7SAR - chains A and D of the 10 polymer chains in the assembly; structure by electron microscopy, 3.20 A resolution.

# Chain A (and D)
Name: Transmembrane protein 106B
Source organism: Homo sapiens
Notes: chain D of this document is another copy of the same molecule, construct and numbering; everything in this record applies to it too
Reference sequence: Q9NUM4 (T106B_HUMAN); residues 1-274 here = UniProt positions 1-274
Sequence (274 residues; row label = number of the first residue in the row):
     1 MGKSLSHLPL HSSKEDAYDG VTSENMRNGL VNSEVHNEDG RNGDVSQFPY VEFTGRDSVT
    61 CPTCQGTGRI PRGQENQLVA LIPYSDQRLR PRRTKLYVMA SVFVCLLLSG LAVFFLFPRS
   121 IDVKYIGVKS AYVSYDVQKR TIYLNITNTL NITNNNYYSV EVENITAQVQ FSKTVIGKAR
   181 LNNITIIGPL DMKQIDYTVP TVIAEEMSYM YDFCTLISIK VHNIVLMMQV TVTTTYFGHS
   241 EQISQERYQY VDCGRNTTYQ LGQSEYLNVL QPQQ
Not modelled in the structure: 1-119, 255-274
UniProt features mapped onto this chain:
  - modified residue: Ser33 (Phosphoserine)
  - lipidation: Gly2 (N-myristoyl glycine)
  - glycosylation (N-linked (GlcNAc...) asparagine): Asn145, Asn151, Asn164, Asn183, Asn256
Disulfides: Cys214-Cys253
Glycans and other covalent adducts: N-acetylglucosamine (NAG) linked to Asn145, Asn151, Asn164, Asn183
From the paper describing this entry:
  - self-association interface (contacts with another copy of this molecule): Arg180
  - post-translational modification sites: Asn145, Asn151, Asn164, Asn183
  - disease-associated variants - T185S: decreased expression (citing earlier work)

# Chain A / chain D interface
Contacting residue pairs (296):
  Ser120(A) with Ser120(D), hydrogen bond (backbone-side chain); Ile121(D); Glu241(D), hydrogen bond (backbone-side chain)
  Ile121(A) with Ile121(D); Asp122(D), hydrogen bond (backbone-backbone); Tyr158(D), hydrophobic
  Asp122(A) with Asp122(D)
  Val123(A) with Asp122(D), hydrogen bond (backbone-backbone); Val123(D); Lys124(D), hydrogen bond (backbone-backbone); Ile243(D), hydrophobic; Gln245(D)
  Lys124(A) with Lys124(D); Gln245(D)
  Tyr125(A) with Lys124(D), hydrogen bond (backbone-backbone); Tyr125(D), hydrophobic; Ile126(D), hydrogen bond (backbone-backbone); Gln245(D); Arg247(D)
  Ile126(A) with Ile126(D)
  Gly127(A) with Ile126(D), hydrogen bond (backbone-backbone); Gly127(D), hydrogen bond (backbone-backbone)
  Val128(A) with Val128(D), hydrogen bond (backbone-backbone)
  Lys129(A) with Val128(D), hydrogen bond (backbone-backbone); Lys129(D); Ser130(D), hydrogen bond (backbone-backbone)
  Ser130(A) with Ser130(D)
  Ala131(A) with Ser130(D), hydrogen bond (backbone-backbone); Ala131(D); Tyr132(D), hydrogen bond (backbone-backbone)
  Tyr132(A) with Tyr132(D), hydrogen bond (backbone-backbone); Val133(D), hydrogen bond (backbone-backbone); Asn154(D)
  Val133(A) with Val133(D)
  Ser134(A) with Val133(D), hydrogen bond (backbone-backbone); Ser134(D); Tyr135(D), hydrogen bond (backbone-backbone)
  Tyr135(A) with Tyr135(D)
  Asp136(A) with Lys129(D), salt bridge; Tyr135(D), hydrogen bond (backbone-backbone); Asp136(D); Val137(D), hydrogen bond (backbone-backbone)
  Val137(A) with Val137(D)
  Gln138(A) with Val137(D), hydrogen bond (backbone-backbone); Gln138(D); Lys139(D), hydrogen bond (backbone-backbone)
  Lys139(A) with Lys139(D); Arg140(D), hydrogen bond (backbone-backbone)
  Arg140(A) with Arg140(D)
  Thr141(A) with Val137(D); Arg140(D); Thr141(D)
  Ile142(A) with Thr141(D), hydrogen bond (backbone-backbone); Ile142(D); Tyr143(D), hydrogen bond (backbone-backbone)
  Tyr143(A) with Tyr143(D), hydrophobic
  Leu144(A) with Tyr143(D), hydrogen bond (backbone-backbone); Leu144(D), hydrophobic
  Asn145(A) with Leu144(D); Asn145(D), hydrogen bond; Ile146(D), hydrogen bond (backbone-backbone)
  Ile146(A) with Tyr143(D), hydrophobic; Leu144(D); Ile146(D)
  Thr147(A) with Ile146(D), hydrogen bond (backbone-backbone); Thr147(D); Asn148(D), hydrogen bond (backbone-backbone)
  Asn148(A) with Asn148(D), hydrogen bond
  Thr149(A) with Asn148(D), hydrogen bond (backbone-backbone); Thr149(D); Leu150(D), hydrogen bond (backbone-backbone)
  Leu150(A) with Leu150(D)
  Asn151(A) with Leu150(D), hydrogen bond (backbone-backbone); Asn151(D); Ile152(D), hydrogen bond (backbone-backbone)
  Ile152(A) with Ile152(D)
  Thr153(A) with Ile152(D), hydrogen bond (backbone-backbone); Thr153(D); Asn154(D), hydrogen bond (backbone-backbone)
  Asn154(A) with Asn154(D), hydrogen bond
  Asn155(A) with Asn154(D), hydrogen bond (backbone-backbone); Asn155(D); Asn156(D), hydrogen bond (backbone-backbone)
  Asn156(A) with Asn156(D), hydrogen bond
  Tyr157(A) with Asn156(D), hydrogen bond (backbone-backbone); Tyr157(D), hydrophobic; Tyr158(D), hydrogen bond (backbone-backbone)
  Tyr158(A) with Tyr158(D), hydrophobic
  Ser159(A) with Tyr158(D), hydrogen bond (backbone-backbone); Ser159(D); Val160(D), hydrogen bond (backbone-backbone)
  Val160(A) with Val160(D)
  Glu161(A) with Val160(D), hydrogen bond (backbone-backbone); Glu161(D)
  Val162(A) with Glu161(D); Val162(D); Glu163(D), hydrogen bond (backbone-backbone)
  Glu163(A) with Glu163(D)
  Asn164(A) with Glu163(D), hydrogen bond (backbone-backbone); Asn164(D), hydrogen bond; Ile165(D), hydrogen bond (backbone-backbone)
  Ile165(A) with Glu163(D); Ile165(D)
  Thr166(A) with Ile165(D), hydrogen bond (backbone-backbone); Thr166(D), hydrogen bond (backbone-backbone)
  Ala167(A) with Thr166(D), hydrogen bond (backbone-backbone); Ala167(D); Gln168(D), hydrogen bond (backbone-backbone)
  Gln168(A) with Gln168(D), hydrogen bond; Gln170(D)
  Val169(A) with Gln168(D), hydrogen bond (backbone-backbone); Val169(D); Gln170(D), hydrogen bond (backbone-backbone)
  Gln170(A) with Gln170(D), hydrogen bond
  Phe171(A) with Gln170(D), hydrogen bond (backbone-backbone); Phe171(D); Ser172(D), hydrogen bond (backbone-backbone)
  Ser172(A) with Ser172(D)
  Lys173(A) with Ser172(D), hydrogen bond (backbone-backbone); Lys173(D); Thr174(D), hydrogen bond (backbone-backbone)
  Thr174(A) with Thr174(D)
  Val175(A) with Thr174(D), hydrogen bond (backbone-backbone); Val175(D); Ile176(D), hydrogen bond (backbone-backbone)
  Ile176(A) with Ile176(D)
  Gly177(A) with Ile176(D), hydrogen bond (backbone-backbone); Gly177(D); Lys178(D), hydrogen bond (backbone-backbone)
  Lys178(A) with Lys178(D), hydrogen bond (backbone-backbone); Ala179(D)
  Ala179(A) with Ile176(D), hydrophobic; Ala179(D)
  Arg180(A) with Ala179(D), hydrogen bond (backbone-backbone); Arg180(D); Leu181(D), hydrogen bond (backbone-backbone)
  Leu181(A) with Leu181(D)
  Asn182(A) with Leu181(D), hydrogen bond (backbone-backbone); Asn182(D), hydrogen bond; Asn183(D), hydrogen bond (backbone-backbone)
  Asn183(A) with Asn183(D), hydrogen bond; Ile184(D), hydrogen bond (backbone-backbone)
  Ile184(A) with Leu181(D); Ile184(D)
  Thr185(A) with Ile184(D), hydrogen bond (backbone-backbone); Thr185(D); Ile186(D), hydrogen bond (backbone-backbone)
  Ile186(A) with Ile186(D)
  Ile187(A) with Ile186(D), hydrogen bond (backbone-backbone); Ile187(D); Gly188(D), hydrogen bond (backbone-backbone)
  Pro189(A) with Pro189(D)
  Leu190(A) with Pro189(D), hydrogen bond (backbone-backbone); Leu190(D), hydrogen bond (backbone-backbone); Met227(D), hydrophobic
  Asp191(A) with Leu190(D), hydrogen bond (backbone-backbone); Asp191(D); Met192(D), hydrogen bond (backbone-backbone)
  Met192(A) with Met192(D), hydrophobic; Lys193(D)
  Lys193(A) with Lys193(D)
  Gln194(A) with Lys193(D), hydrogen bond (backbone-backbone); Gln194(D), hydrogen bond; Ile195(D), hydrogen bond (backbone-backbone)
  Ile195(A) with Ile195(D)
  Asp196(A) with Ile195(D), hydrogen bond (backbone-backbone); Asp196(D); Tyr197(D), hydrogen bond (backbone-backbone)
  Tyr197(A) with Tyr197(D), hydrophobic; Lys220(D)
  Thr198(A) with Tyr197(D), hydrogen bond (backbone-backbone); Thr198(D); Val199(D), hydrogen bond (backbone-backbone)
  Val199(A) with Val199(D)
  Pro200(A) with Val199(D); Pro200(D); Thr201(D), hydrogen bond (backbone-backbone)
  Thr201(A) with Thr201(D)
  Val202(A) with Thr201(D), hydrogen bond (backbone-backbone); Val202(D); Ile203(D), hydrogen bond (backbone-backbone)
  Ile203(A) with Ile203(D)
  Ala204(A) with Ile203(D), hydrogen bond (backbone-backbone); Ala204(D); Glu205(D), hydrogen bond (backbone-backbone)
  Glu205(A) with Glu205(D)
  Glu206(A) with Glu205(D), hydrogen bond (backbone-backbone); Glu206(D)
  Met207(A) with Glu206(D), hydrogen bond (backbone-backbone); Met207(D); Ser208(D)
  Ser208(A) with Glu205(D); Ser208(D)
  Tyr209(A) with Ser208(D), hydrogen bond (backbone-backbone); Tyr209(D), hydrophobic; Met210(D), hydrogen bond (backbone-backbone)
  Met210(A) with Met210(D)
  Tyr211(A) with Met210(D), hydrogen bond (backbone-backbone); Tyr211(D), hydrophobic; Asp212(D), hydrogen bond (backbone-backbone)
  Asp212(A) with Asp212(D)
  Phe213(A) with Asp212(D), hydrogen bond (backbone-backbone); Phe213(D); Cys214(D), hydrogen bond (backbone-backbone)
  Cys214(A) with Cys214(D), hydrogen bond (backbone-backbone); Thr215(D), hydrogen bond (backbone-backbone)
  Thr215(A) with Thr215(D)
  Leu216(A) with Thr215(D), hydrogen bond (backbone-backbone); Leu216(D); Ile217(D), hydrogen bond (backbone-backbone)
  Ile217(A) with Ile217(D)
  Ser218(A) with Ile217(D), hydrogen bond (backbone-backbone); Ser218(D); Ile219(D), hydrogen bond (backbone-backbone)
  Ile219(A) with Ile219(D); Lys220(D), hydrogen bond (backbone-backbone)
  Lys220(A) with Lys220(D)
  Val221(A) with Lys220(D), hydrogen bond (backbone-backbone); Val221(D); His222(D), hydrogen bond (backbone-backbone)
  His222(A) with His222(D)
  Asn223(A) with His222(D), hydrogen bond (backbone-backbone); Asn223(D), hydrogen bond
  Ile224(A) with Asn223(D), hydrogen bond (backbone-backbone); Ile224(D), hydrophobic; Val225(D), hydrogen bond (backbone-backbone)
  Val225(A) with Val225(D)
  Leu226(A) with Val225(D), hydrogen bond (backbone-backbone); Leu226(D); Met227(D), hydrogen bond (backbone-backbone)
  Met227(A) with Met227(D)
  Met228(A) with Met227(D), hydrogen bond (backbone-backbone); Met228(D), hydrophobic
  Gln229(A) with Met228(D), hydrogen bond (backbone-backbone); Gln229(D); Val230(D), hydrogen bond (backbone-backbone)
  Val230(A) with Val230(D)
  Thr231(A) with Val230(D), hydrogen bond (backbone-backbone); Thr231(D)
  Val232(A) with Thr231(D); Val232(D), hydrogen bond (backbone-backbone); Thr233(D), hydrogen bond (backbone-backbone)
  Thr233(A) with Thr233(D)
  Thr234(A) with Thr231(D); Thr233(D), hydrogen bond (backbone-backbone); Thr234(D); Thr235(D), hydrogen bond (backbone-backbone)
  Thr235(A) with Gln170(D); Thr235(D)
  Tyr236(A) with Thr235(D), hydrogen bond (backbone-backbone); Tyr236(D), hydrophobic; Phe237(D), hydrogen bond (backbone-backbone)
  Phe237(A) with Gln168(D); Phe237(D)
  Gly238(A) with Phe237(D), hydrogen bond (backbone-backbone); Gly238(D); His239(D), hydrogen bond (backbone-backbone)
  His239(A) with His239(D), hydrogen bond
  Ser240(A) with Met228(D); Tyr236(D), hydrogen bond; His239(D), hydrogen bond (backbone-backbone); Ser240(D); Glu241(D), hydrogen bond (backbone-backbone)
  Glu241(A) with Glu241(D)
  Gln242(A) with Leu226(D); Met227(D); Met228(D); Glu241(D), hydrogen bond (backbone-backbone); Gln242(D), hydrogen bond; Ile243(D), hydrogen bond (backbone-backbone)
  Ile243(A) with Ile243(D)
  Ser244(A) with Ile243(D), hydrogen bond (backbone-backbone); Ser244(D); Gln245(D), hydrogen bond (backbone-backbone)
  Gln245(A) with Gln245(D), hydrogen bond
  Glu246(A) with Asn223(D), hydrogen bond; Ile224(D); Gln245(D), hydrogen bond (backbone-backbone); Glu246(D); Arg247(D), hydrogen bond (backbone-backbone)
  Arg247(A) with Arg247(D)
  Tyr248(A) with Asn223(D); Arg247(D), hydrogen bond (backbone-backbone); Tyr248(D), hydrophobic; Gln249(D), hydrogen bond (backbone-backbone)
  Gln249(A) with Gln249(D)
  Tyr250(A) with Gln249(D), hydrogen bond (backbone-backbone); Tyr250(D), hydrogen bond (backbone-backbone)
  Val251(A) with Tyr250(D), hydrogen bond (backbone-backbone); Val251(D); Asp252(D), hydrogen bond (backbone-backbone)
  Asp252(A) with Asp252(D)
  Cys253(A) with Asp252(D), hydrogen bond (backbone-backbone); Cys253(D); Gly254(D), hydrogen bond (backbone-backbone)
  Gly254(A) with Phe213(D)
Other interface residues (no listed pair), chain A (135 interface residues in all): Gly188

# Overview
Chain A and chain D each contribute 135 residues to their interface; the contacts include 150 hydrogen bonds
and 1 salt bridge. Among the polar pairs are Asp136(A)-Lys129(D), Ser120(A)-Ser120(D) and Ser120(A)-Glu241(D).
The paper reports that T185S of chain A reduces expression; modification sites Asn145(A), Asn151(A) and
Asn164(A) among others.
Chain A and chain D are both Transmembrane protein 106B (Homo sapiens); the structure, Cryo-EM structure of
TMEM106B fibrils extracted from a FTLD-TDP patient, polymorph 2, was determined by electron microscopy (same
publication as 7SAQ and 7SAS).
